Entry 6UH7 (electron microscopy, 2.87 A resolution); this record covers chains A and C of the 4 polymer chains in the assembly.

[Chain A]
Molecule: VP1
Source organism: Enterovirus A71
Reference sequence: D4QGA8 (D4QGA8_9ENTO); residues 1-297 here correspond to UniProt positions 566-862 (UniProt number = residue number + 565)
Sequence (297 residues; row label = number of the first residue in the row):
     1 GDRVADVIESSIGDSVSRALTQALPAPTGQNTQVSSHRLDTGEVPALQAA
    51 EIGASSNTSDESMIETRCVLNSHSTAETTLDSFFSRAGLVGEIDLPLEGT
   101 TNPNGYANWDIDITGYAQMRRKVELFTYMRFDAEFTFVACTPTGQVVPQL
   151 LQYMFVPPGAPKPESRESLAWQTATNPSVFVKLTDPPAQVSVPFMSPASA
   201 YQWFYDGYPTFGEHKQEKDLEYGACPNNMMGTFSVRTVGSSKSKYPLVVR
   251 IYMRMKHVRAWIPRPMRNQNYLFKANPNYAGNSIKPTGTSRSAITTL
Residues lining bound ligands: sphingosine (SPH): Ile111, Asp112, Ile113, Thr114, Phe135, Phe137, Tyr153, Phe155, Val179, Val192, Met195, Tyr201, Gln202, Trp203, Asn228, Met230, Phe233, Ala275

[Chain C]
Molecule: VP3
Source organism: Enterovirus A71
Notes: EC 3.4.22.29, 3.6.1.15, 3.4.22.28, 2.7.7.48
Reference sequence: A0A0E3SXU7 (A0A0E3SXU7_9ENTO); residues 1-242 here correspond to UniProt positions 324-565 (UniProt number = residue number + 323)
Sequence (242 residues; numbered 1 to 242; the number before each row is that of its first residue):
     1 GFPTELKPGTNQFLTTDDGVSAPILPNFHPTPCIHIPGEVRNLLELCQVE
    51 TILEVNNVPTNATSLMERLRFPVSAQAGKGELCAVFRADPGRDGPWQSTM
   101 LGQLCGYYTQWSGSLEVTFMFTGSFMATGKMLIAYTPPGGPLPKDRATAM
   151 LGTHVIWDFGLQSSVTLVIPWISNTHYRAHARDGVFDYYTTGLVSIWYQT
   201 NYVVPIGAPNTAYIIALAAAQKNFTMKLCKDTSHILQTASIQ

[Chain A / chain C interface]
Contacting residue pairs (152):
  Gln30(A) - Lys222(C)  hydrogen bond (backbone-backbone)
  Gln30(A) - Asn223(C)
  Ala46(A) - Ser164(C)
  Ala46(A) - Val165(C)
  Ala46(A) - Thr166(C)  hydrogen bond (backbone-backbone)
  Leu47(A) - Gln162(C)
  Leu47(A) - Ser164(C)
  Gln48(A) - Gln162(C)
  Gln48(A) - Ser163(C)
  Gln48(A) - Ser164(C)  hydrogen bond (backbone-backbone)
  Gln48(A) - Thr166(C)
  Ala50(A) - Met120(C)  hydrophobic
  Ala50(A) - Ser164(C)
  Ala50(A) - Leu217(C)  hydrophobic
  Glu51(A) - Met120(C)
  Glu51(A) - Ser163(C)  hydrogen bond
  Ser55(A) - Gln48(C)
  Ser55(A) - Val49(C)
  Ser55(A) - Glu50(C)  hydrogen bond (side chain-backbone)
  Ser56(A) - Glu116(C)
  Ser56(A) - Thr118(C)  hydrogen bond
  Ser56(A) - Thr166(C)  hydrogen bond
  Thr58(A) - Glu116(C)
  Thr58(A) - Val168(C)
  Thr58(A) - Gln221(C)  hydrogen bond (backbone-side chain)
  Ser59(A) - Gln221(C)
  Asp60(A) - Ser114(C)  hydrogen bond
  Asp60(A) - Val168(C)
  Met63(A) - Val155(C)  hydrophobic
  Met63(A) - Thr166(C)
  Met63(A) - Val168(C)  hydrophobic
  Ile64(A) - Thr153(C)
  Ile64(A) - Pro170(C)  hydrophobic
  Asn71(A) - Asn223(C)
  His73(A) - Ser112(C)  hydrogen bond
  His73(A) - His176(C)  hydrogen bond
  His73(A) - Tyr177(C)
  His73(A) - Thr225(C)
  Thr75(A) - Asn42(C)  hydrogen bond (backbone-side chain)
  Thr75(A) - Leu44(C)
  Glu77(A) - Tyr108(C)  hydrogen bond (backbone-side chain)
  Glu77(A) - Lys227(C)
  Glu77(A) - Leu228(C)  hydrogen bond (side chain-backbone)
  Glu77(A) - Cys229(C)  hydrogen bond (side chain-backbone)
  Thr78(A) - Asn42(C)  hydrogen bond
  Thr78(A) - Leu43(C)  hydrogen bond (backbone-backbone)
  Thr78(A) - Leu44(C)
  Thr78(A) - Tyr108(C)
  Thr78(A) - Met226(C)
  Leu80(A) - Val40(C)
  Phe83(A) - Tyr107(C)  hydrophobic
  Phe83(A) - Tyr108(C)
  Arg86(A) - Thr16(C)
  Arg86(A) - Cys229(C)
  Ala87(A) - Phe13(C)  hydrophobic
  Ala87(A) - Thr15(C)  hydrogen bond (backbone-backbone)
  Gly115(A) - Ile241(C)
  Ala117(A) - Gln237(C)
  Gln118(A) - Asp231(C)  hydrogen bond
  Arg121(A) - Gln103(C)  hydrogen bond
  Arg121(A) - Tyr107(C)  hydrogen bond
  Arg121(A) - Ile235(C)
  Lys122(A) - Tyr107(C)
  Leu125(A) - Met100(C)  hydrophobic
  Leu125(A) - Leu104(C)  hydrophobic
  Phe126(A) - Val40(C)  hydrophobic
  Tyr128(A) - Ile36(C)  hydrophobic
  Arg130(A) - Thr31(C)  hydrogen bond (side chain-backbone)
  Arg130(A) - Cys33(C)
  Glu134(A) - Ser21(C)  hydrogen bond
  Thr136(A) - Phe13(C)
  Pro177(A) - Ile24(C)
  Pro186(A) - Asn11(C)
  Pro187(A) - Phe13(C)  hydrophobic
  Gln189(A) - Phe13(C)
  Gln189(A) - Ser21(C)  hydrogen bond
  Gln189(A) - Ala22(C)
  Val190(A) - Ser21(C)
  Val190(A) - Ala22(C)
  Val190(A) - Ile24(C)  hydrophobic
  Ser191(A) - Ser21(C)
  Ser191(A) - Ala22(C)  hydrogen bond (backbone-backbone)
  Ser191(A) - Pro23(C)
  Ser191(A) - Ile24(C)  hydrogen bond (backbone-backbone)
  Pro193(A) - Phe28(C)  hydrophobic
  Phe194(A) - Phe28(C)
  Phe194(A) - Pro30(C)
  Met195(A) - Leu25(C)  hydrophobic
  Met195(A) - Phe28(C)  hydrophobic
  Ser196(A) - Thr31(C)  hydrogen bond (backbone-side chain)
  Pro197(A) - Thr31(C)
  Ala198(A) - Thr31(C)
  Ser199(A) - Pro32(C)  hydrogen bond (side chain-backbone)
  Ser199(A) - Cys33(C)
  Ser199(A) - Ile34(C)  hydrogen bond (side chain-backbone)
  Arg254(A) - Thr15(C)
  Arg254(A) - Asp17(C)
  Arg254(A) - Asp18(C)  salt bridge
  Arg254(A) - Gly19(C)
  Lys256(A) - Gly19(C)
  Arg259(A) - Glu39(C)  salt bridge
  Ala260(A) - Glu39(C)
  Ala260(A) - Val40(C)  hydrogen bond (backbone-backbone)
  Trp261(A) - Cys33(C)  hydrophobic
  Trp261(A) - Ile36(C)  hydrogen bond (side chain-backbone)
  Trp261(A) - Gly38(C)
  Trp261(A) - Glu39(C)
  Ile262(A) - Pro37(C)
  Ile262(A) - Gly38(C)  hydrogen bond (backbone-backbone)
  Pro263(A) - Gly38(C)
  Pro263(A) - Val40(C)
  Pro263(A) - Leu46(C)  hydrophobic
  Met266(A) - Met100(C)  hydrophobic
  Met266(A) - Gln103(C)
  Met266(A) - Leu104(C)  hydrophobic
  Met266(A) - Tyr107(C)  hydrophobic
  Asn268(A) - Ile235(C)
  Asn270(A) - Leu236(C)
  Asn270(A) - Gln237(C)
  Asn270(A) - Thr238(C)
  Tyr271(A) - Gln237(C)  hydrogen bond (backbone-side chain)
  Leu272(A) - Gln242(C)  hydrogen bond (backbone-backbone)
  Phe273(A) - Gln242(C)
  Lys274(A) - Gln242(C)
  Ile284(A) - Leu65(C)  hydrophobic
  Pro286(A) - Arg68(C)
  Thr287(A) - Glu54(C)
  Thr287(A) - Gln97(C)
  Gly288(A) - Gln97(C)
  Thr289(A) - Asn57(C)
  Thr289(A) - Arg68(C)
  Thr289(A) - Asp93(C)  hydrogen bond (side chain-backbone)
  Thr289(A) - Gly94(C)
  Thr289(A) - Gln97(C)  hydrogen bond (backbone-side chain)
  Ser290(A) - Asn57(C)  hydrogen bond (side chain-backbone)
  Ser290(A) - Thr60(C)
  Ser290(A) - Arg68(C)  hydrogen bond
  Arg291(A) - Val55(C)  hydrogen bond (side chain-backbone)
  Arg291(A) - Asn57(C)  hydrogen bond
  Arg291(A) - Val85(C)  hydrogen bond (side chain-backbone)
  Ser292(A) - Val58(C)
  Ala293(A) - Val58(C)
  Ile294(A) - Val55(C)  hydrophobic
  Ile294(A) - Asn56(C)
  Ile294(A) - Phe71(C)  hydrophobic
  Ile294(A) - Cys83(C)
  Ile294(A) - Ala84(C)
  Ile294(A) - Val85(C)  hydrogen bond (backbone-backbone)
  Thr295(A) - Cys83(C)
  Thr295(A) - Val85(C)
  Thr296(A) - Val85(C)
  Leu297(A) - Leu142(C)  hydrophobic
Interface residues without a listed pair, chain A (89 interface residues in all): Ser17, Ala23, Gly29, Ala49, Ser74, Thr79, Thr114, Tyr116, Arg120, Val138, Phe155, Val192, Ala200, Tyr252, Arg264, Arg267
Interface residues without a listed pair, chain C (94 interface residues in all): His35, Arg41, Pro59, Leu82, Phe86, Arg87, Pro95, Ser98, Trp157, Asp158, Leu193

[Overview]
89 residues of chain A and 94 residues of chain C are in contact; the contacts include 42 hydrogen bonds and 2
salt bridges. Among the polar pairs are Arg254(A)-Asp18(C), Arg259(A)-Glu39(C) and Glu51(A)-Ser163(C).
Sphingosine is bound between chain A and chain C.
Chain A is VP1 and chain C is VP3, both from Enterovirus A71; the structure, EV-A71 strain 11316 complexed
with MADAL compound 30, was determined by electron microscopy (same publication as 6UH1 and 6UH6).
